Entry 8T0N (X-ray diffraction, 1.86 A resolution); this record covers chain A.

== Chain A ==
Name: Aldehyde dehydrogenase 1A1
From: Homo sapiens
Notes: EC 1.2.1.19, 1.2.1.28, 1.2.1.3, 1.2.1.36
UniProtKB: P00352 (AL1A1_HUMAN); residue numbers follow UniProt; this construct covers 1-501
Chain sequence (501 residues; numbered 1 to 501; the number before each row is that of its first residue):
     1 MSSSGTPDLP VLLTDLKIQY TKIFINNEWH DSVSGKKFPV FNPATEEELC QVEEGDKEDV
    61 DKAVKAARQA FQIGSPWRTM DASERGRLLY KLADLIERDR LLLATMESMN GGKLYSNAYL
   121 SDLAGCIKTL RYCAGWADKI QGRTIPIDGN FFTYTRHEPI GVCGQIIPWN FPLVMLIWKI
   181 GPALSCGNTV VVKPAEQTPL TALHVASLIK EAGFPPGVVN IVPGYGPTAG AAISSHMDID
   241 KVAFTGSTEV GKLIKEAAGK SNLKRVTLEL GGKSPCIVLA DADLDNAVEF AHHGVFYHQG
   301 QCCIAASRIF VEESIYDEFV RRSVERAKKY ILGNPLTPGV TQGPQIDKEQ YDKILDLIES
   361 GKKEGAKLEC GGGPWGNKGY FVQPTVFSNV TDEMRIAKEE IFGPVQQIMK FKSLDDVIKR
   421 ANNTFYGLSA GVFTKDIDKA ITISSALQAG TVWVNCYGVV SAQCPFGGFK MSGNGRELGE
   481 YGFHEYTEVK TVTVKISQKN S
Not modelled in the structure: 1-7
Sequence notes: variant Ser121 (Asn in P00352)
Ligand contacts:
  - NAD (nicotinamide-adenine-dinucleotide): Ile166, Ile167, Pro168, Trp169, Asn170, Lys193, Pro194, Ala195, Glu196, Gln197, Tyr225, Gly226, Pro227, Gly230, Ala231, Phe244, Thr245, Gly246, Ser247, Val250, Leu253, Ile254, Glu269, Leu270, Gly271, Cys303, Glu349, Gln350, Lys353, Glu400, Phe402
  - Y0B (2-methoxy-6-{[(1-propyl-1H-benzimidazol-2-yl)amino]methyl}phenol): Ser121, Asp122, Gly125, Thr129, Phe171, Val174, Met175, Trp178, His293, Tyr297, Cys302, Cys303, Ile304, Gly458, Val460, Ser461, Ala462, Phe466, Leu478
UniProt features mapped onto this chain:
  - active site: Glu269 (Proton acceptor), Cys303 (Nucleophile)
  - binding site (NAD(+)): Ile167 to Asn170, Lys193 to Glu196, Gly226, Pro227, Gly246, Ser247, Glu269 to Gly271, Glu349 to Lys353, Glu400 to Phe402
  - site: Asn170 (Transition state stabilizer)
  - modified residue: Ser2 (N-acetylserine), Lys91 (N6-acetyllysine), Lys128 (N6-acetyllysine), Lys252 (N6-acetyllysine), Thr337 (Phosphothreonine), Lys353 (N6-acetyllysine), Lys367 (N6-acetyllysine), Lys410 (N6-acetyllysine), Ser413 (Phosphoserine), Lys419 (N6-acetyllysine), Lys435 (N6-acetyllysine), Lys495 (N6-acetyllysine)
Reported in the primary citation:
  - catalytic residues: Thr245, Glu269, Cys303 (citing earlier work)
  - binding site for Y0B: Gly125, Thr129, Phe171, Trp178, Tyr297, Ile304, Gly458, Val460, Phe466
  - specificity-determining residues: Gly458
  - specificity-determining residues: Ile304 (proposed by the authors, not directly observed)

== Summary ==
Bound to chain A: compound Y0B and NAD. UniProt lists active-site residues Glu269 and Cys303 and 23
NAD+-binding residues. The paper reports catalytic residues Thr245, Glu269 and Cys303; a binding site for Y0B
at Gly125, Thr129 and Phe171 among others.
Chain A is Aldehyde dehydrogenase 1A1 (Homo sapiens); the structure, Structure of Compound 4 bound to human
ALDH1A1, was determined by X-ray diffraction together with 8T0T from the same study.
